5CEZ - chains L and H of the 3 polymer chains in the assembly; structure by X-ray diffraction, 3.03 A resolution.

# Chain L
Name: 3H+109L Fab Light Chain
Source organism: Homo sapiens
Notes: antibody fragment or engineered binder
Sequence (218 residues; numbered 2 to 213 plus 6 insertion-coded residues; the number before each row is that of its first residue; a row labelled like 67A-67C holds insertion residues (67A, then the next letters in order)):
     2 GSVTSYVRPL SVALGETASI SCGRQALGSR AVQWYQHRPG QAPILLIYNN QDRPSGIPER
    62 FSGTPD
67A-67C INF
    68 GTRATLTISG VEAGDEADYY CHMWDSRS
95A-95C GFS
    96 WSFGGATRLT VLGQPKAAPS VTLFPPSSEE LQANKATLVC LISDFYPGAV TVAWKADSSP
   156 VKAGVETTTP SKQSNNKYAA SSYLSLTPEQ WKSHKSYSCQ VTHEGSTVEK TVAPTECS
Not modelled in the structure: 2-5, 211-213
Disulfide bonds: Cys23-Cys88, Cys135-Cys194
What the authors report for this chain:
  - conformationally variable residues (side-chain flip): Phe67C

# Chain H
Name: 3H+109L Fab Heavy Chain
Source organism: Homo sapiens
Notes: antibody fragment or engineered binder
Sequence (236 residues; each row starts with the number of its first residue; a row labelled like 82A-82C holds insertion residues (82A, then the next letters in order)):
     1 QVQLQESGPG LVKPSETLSL TCTVSGGSIS NYYWSWIRQS PGKGLEWIGY ISDSESTNYN
    61 PSLKSRVIIS VDTSKNQLSL KL
82A-82C NSV
    83 TAADSAIYYC ARAQQGKR
100A-100R IYGMVSFGEFFYYYYMDV
   101 WGKGTTVTVS SASTKGPSVF PLAPSSKSTS GGTAALGCLV KDYFPEPVTV SWNSGALTSG
   161 VHTFPAVLQS SGLYSLSSVV TVPSSSLGTQ TYICNVNHKP SNTKVDKKVE PKSCD
Not modelled in the structure: 127, 212-215
Disulfide bonds: Cys22-Cys92, Cys138-Cys194

# How chain L and chain H interact
Contacting residue pairs (77; chain L residue first):
  Tyr7(L) - Gly42(H)
  Ser30(L) - Arg100(H)
  Ser30(L) - Tyr100B(H)
  Ser30(L) - Phe100K(H)
  Arg31(L) - Arg100(H)
  Gln34(L) - Tyr100M(H)
  Gln34(L) - Tyr100O(H)
  Tyr36(L) - Tyr100O(H)
  Tyr36(L) - Met100P(H)  hydrogen bond (side chain-backbone)
  Tyr36(L) - Trp101(H)  hydrophobic
  His38(L) - Gln39(H)  hydrogen bond
  Gly41(L) - Tyr91(H)
  Gln42(L) - Tyr91(H)  hydrogen bond (backbone-side chain)
  Ala43(L) - Tyr91(H)  hydrophobic
  Ala43(L) - Gly102(H)
  Pro44(L) - Trp101(H)  hydrogen bond (backbone-side chain)
  Leu46(L) - Met100P(H)
  Leu46(L) - Asp100Q(H)
  Tyr49(L) - Tyr100O(H)  hydrophobic
  Asn50(L) - Tyr100M(H)
  Asp67(L) - Arg100(H)  salt bridge
  Tyr87(L) - Gly44(H)
  Tyr87(L) - Leu45(H)
  His89(L) - Trp47(H)
  Trp91(L) - Trp47(H)  hydrophobic
  Trp91(L) - Phe100K(H)
  Trp91(L) - Tyr100L(H)
  Trp91(L) - Tyr100M(H)  hydrophobic
  Trp91(L) - Tyr100N(H)
  Asp92(L) - Phe100K(H)
  Ser93(L) - Tyr100B(H)
  Ser93(L) - Phe100K(H)
  Phe95B(L) - Trp47(H)  hydrophobic
  Phe95B(L) - Tyr50(H)
  Phe95B(L) - Asn58(H)
  Phe95B(L) - Tyr100N(H)  hydrophobic
  Ser95C(L) - Trp47(H)
  Trp96(L) - Trp47(H)
  Trp96(L) - Gly49(H)
  Trp96(L) - Tyr50(H)  hydrophobic
  Trp96(L) - Asn58(H)
  Trp96(L) - Tyr59(H)
  Trp96(L) - Asn60(H)
  Trp96(L) - Pro61(H)
  Phe98(L) - Leu45(H)  hydrophobic
  Phe98(L) - Trp47(H)  hydrophobic
  Phe119(L) - Leu122(H)  hydrophobic
  Phe119(L) - Ala123(H)
  Phe119(L) - Ala135(H)
  Phe119(L) - Leu136(H)  hydrophobic
  Phe119(L) - Val179(H)  hydrophobic
  Ser122(L) - Phe120(H)
  Ser122(L) - Pro121(H)
  Glu125(L) - Phe120(H)
  Lys130(L) - Lys141(H)
  Thr132(L) - Leu139(H)
  Val134(L) - Leu139(H)  hydrophobic
  Val134(L) - Ser177(H)
  Leu136(L) - Phe164(H)  hydrophobic
  Leu136(L) - Val179(H)  hydrophobic
  Ile137(L) - Phe164(H)
  Ser138(L) - His162(H)
  Ser138(L) - Phe164(H)
  Thr163(L) - Pro165(H)
  Thr163(L) - Ala166(H)
  Thr163(L) - Val167(H)
  Ser166(L) - Pro165(H)
  Gln168(L) - His162(H)
  Ala174(L) - His162(H)
  Ala175(L) - Phe164(H)
  Ser176(L) - Phe164(H)
  Ser176(L) - Pro165(H)
  Tyr178(L) - Val167(H)  hydrophobic
  Tyr178(L) - Ser175(H)
  Tyr178(L) - Leu176(H)
  Tyr178(L) - Ser177(H)  hydrogen bond
  Ser180(L) - Gln169(H)  hydrogen bond
Also at the interface, not in a pair above, chain L (45 interface residues in all): Ala32, Pro120, Glu124, Glu161, Thr162
Also at the interface, not in a pair above, chain H (48 interface residues in all): Glu46, Ile48, Ile89, Gly137, Leu168, Ser170, Lys207

# Summary
45 residues of chain L and 48 residues of chain H are in contact; the contacts include 6 hydrogen bonds and 1
salt bridge. Among the polar pairs are Asp67(L)-Arg100(H), Tyr36(L)-Met100P(H) and His38(L)-Gln39(H). The
paper reports conformational variability at Phe67C(L).
Chain L is 3H+109L Fab Light Chain and chain H is 3H+109L Fab Heavy Chain, both from Homo sapiens; the
structure, Crystal Structure of the BG505 SOSIP gp140 HIV-1 Env trimer in Complex with an early putative ...,
was determined by X-ray diffraction (same publication as 5CEY).
